PDB entry 2QQC | X-ray diffraction, 2.00 A resolution | chains D and E of the 6 polymer chains in the assembly

Chain D:
Name: Pyruvoyl-dependent arginine decarboxylase subunit alpha
Source organism: Methanocaldococcus jannaschii
Notes: fragment: Alpha subunit
UniProt: Q57764 (PDAD_METJA); residues 54-165 here = UniProt positions 54-165
Sequence (113 residues; numbered 53 to 165; the number before each row is that of its first residue):
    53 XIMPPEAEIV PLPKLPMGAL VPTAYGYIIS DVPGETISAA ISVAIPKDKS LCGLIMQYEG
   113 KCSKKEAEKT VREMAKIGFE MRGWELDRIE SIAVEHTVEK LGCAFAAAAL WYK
Modified positions: PYR (pyruvic acid) at position 53
Construct notes: expression tag (53); engineered mutation Gln109 (Glu in Q57764)
Reported in the primary citation:
  - mutagenesis - E109Q (7.7-fold): decreased catalytic activity

Chain E:
Name: Pyruvoyl-dependent arginine decarboxylase subunit beta
Source organism: Methanocaldococcus jannaschii
Notes: fragment: Beta subunit
UniProt: Q57764 (PDAD_METJA); numbering as in UniProt (aligned over 1-52)
Sequence (53 residues; each row starts with the number of its first residue; numbering starts at 0):
     0 HMNAEINPLH AYFKLPNTVS LVAGSSEGET PLNAFDGALL NAGIGNVNLI RIS
Not modelled in the structure: 0-2
Construct notes: expression tag (0)
UniProt features mapped onto this chain:
  - site: Ser52 (Cleavage (non-hydrolytic))

Interface between chain D and chain E:
Residue-residue contacts (28):
  PYR_53(D) - Asn47(E)
  Ile54(D) - Gly44(E)
  Ile54(D) - Asn45(E)
  Ile54(D) - Val46(E)
  Ile54(D) - Asn47(E)  hydrogen bond (backbone-side chain)
  Leu72(D) - Leu8(E)
  Leu106(D) - Asp35(E)
  Met108(D) - Leu31(E)  hydrophobic
  Met108(D) - Asn32(E)
  Met108(D) - Asp35(E)
  Gln109(D) - Leu31(E)
  Met126(D) - Thr29(E)
  Met126(D) - Leu31(E)  hydrophobic
  Met126(D) - Asn32(E)
  Ile129(D) - Glu28(E)
  Ile129(D) - Asn32(E)
  Gly130(D) - Asn32(E)
  Met133(D) - Asn32(E)
  Met133(D) - Gly36(E)
  Arg134(D) - Asp35(E)  salt bridge
  Arg134(D) - Leu39(E)
  Arg134(D) - Gly44(E)  hydrogen bond (side chain-backbone)
  Arg134(D) - Asn45(E)
  Trp136(D) - Asn45(E)
  Leu162(D) - Asn47(E)
  Trp163(D) - His9(E)
  Tyr164(D) - Asn6(E)  hydrogen bond
  Tyr164(D) - His9(E)
Interface residues without a listed pair, chain D (17 interface residues in all): Pro74, Cys104
Interface residues without a listed pair, chain E (16 interface residues in all): Ser25, Glu26

In short:
17 residues of chain D face 16 of chain E across their interface, with 3 hydrogen bonds and 1 salt bridge.
Polar contacts include Arg134(D)-Asp35(E), Ile54(D)-Asn47(E) and Arg134(D)-Gly44(E). The paper reports that
E109Q of chain D reduces catalytic activity.
Here chain D is Pyruvoyl-dependent arginine decarboxylase subunit alpha and chain E is Pyruvoyl-dependent
arginine decarboxylase subunit beta, both from Methanocaldococcus jannaschii. Entry 2QQC (E109Q mutant of
Pyruvoyl-dependent Arginine Decarboxylase from Methanococcus jannashii) was determined by X-ray diffraction
(same publication as 2QQD).
